PDB entry 3MWU | X-ray diffraction, 1.98 A resolution | chain A

# Chain A
Molecule: Calmodulin-domain protein kinase 1
Organism: Cryptosporidium parvum
Notes: EC 2.7.11.17; fragment: CpCDPK1; engineered mutation(s): N-terminal 69 residues replaced with His tag and linker
UniProt: A3FQ16 (A3FQ16_CRYPV); residue numbers follow UniProt; this construct covers 70-538
Amino-acid sequence (486 residues; row label = number of the first residue in the row; note: 69 numbers in that range are skipped by the numbering (no residue carries them; nothing is unmodelled there); numbers below 1 keep their minus sign (Met-16 is residue -16)):
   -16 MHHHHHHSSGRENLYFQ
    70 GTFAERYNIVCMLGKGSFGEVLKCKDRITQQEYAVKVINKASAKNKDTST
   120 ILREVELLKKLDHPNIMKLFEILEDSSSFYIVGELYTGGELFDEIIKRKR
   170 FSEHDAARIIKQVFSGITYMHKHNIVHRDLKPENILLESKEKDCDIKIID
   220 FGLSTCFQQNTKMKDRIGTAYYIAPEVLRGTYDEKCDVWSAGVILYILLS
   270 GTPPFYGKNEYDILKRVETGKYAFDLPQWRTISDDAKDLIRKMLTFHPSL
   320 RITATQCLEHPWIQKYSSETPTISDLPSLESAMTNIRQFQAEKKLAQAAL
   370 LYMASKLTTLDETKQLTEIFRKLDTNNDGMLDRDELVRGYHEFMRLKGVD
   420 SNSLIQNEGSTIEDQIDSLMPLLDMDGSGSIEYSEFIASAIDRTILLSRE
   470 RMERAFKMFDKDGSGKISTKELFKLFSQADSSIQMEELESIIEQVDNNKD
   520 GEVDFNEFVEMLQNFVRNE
Not modelled in the structure: -16 to -4, 230-233, 492-511, 537-538
Construct notes: expression tag (-16 to 0)
Bound ions: Ca2+ site 1: Asp393, Asn395, Asp397, Met399, Glu404; Ca2+ site 2: Asp443, Asp445, Ser447, Ser449, Glu451, Glu454; Ca2+ site 3: Asp479, Asp481, Ser483, Lys485; Ca2+ site 4: Asp515, Asp519, Glu521, Glu526
Small-molecule neighbours: BK3 (3-(naphthalen-1-ylmethyl)-1-(piperidin-4-ylmethyl)-1H-pyrazolo[3,4-d]pyrimidin-4-amine): Leu82, Gly83, Val90, Ala103, Val104, Lys105, Met136, Leu138, Ile150, Glu153, Leu154, Tyr155, Glu159, Glu202, Leu205, Ile218, Asp219, Leu222

# Overview
Chain A binds compound BK3. The Ca2+ site 1 is built by Asp393, Asn395, Asp397, Met399 and Glu404. Asp443,
Asp445, Ser447, Ser449, Glu451 and Glu454 coordinate Ca2+ site 2.
Chain A is Calmodulin-domain protein kinase 1 (Cryptosporidium parvum); the structure, Activated
Calcium-Dependent Protein Kinase 1 from Cryptosporidium parvum (CpCDPK1) in complex with bumped kinase
inhibitor RM-1-95, was determined by X-ray diffraction, deposited together with 3N51.
